PDB entry 7PAQ | electron microscopy, 8.90 A resolution (very low resolution: no residue pairs are listed; an interface is given only as per-side residue counts) | chains k and 3 of the 56 polymer chains in the assembly

# Chain k
Name: 50S ribosomal protein L15
Source organism: Mycoplasma pneumoniae M129
UniProt: Q50300 (RL15_MYCPN); residues 1-151 here = UniProt positions 1-151
Sequence (151 residues; numbered 1 to 151; the number before each row is that of its first residue):
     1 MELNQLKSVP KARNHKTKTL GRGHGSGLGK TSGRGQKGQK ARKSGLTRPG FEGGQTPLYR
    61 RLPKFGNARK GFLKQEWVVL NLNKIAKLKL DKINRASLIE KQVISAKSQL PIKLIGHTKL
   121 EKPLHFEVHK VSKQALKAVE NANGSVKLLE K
Disordered / not traced: 1-2, 151

# Chain 3
Molecule: 23S ribosomal RNA
Source organism: Mycoplasma pneumoniae M129
Sequence (2907 nucleotides; row label = number of the first residue in the row):
     1 UACAAUAAGU UACUAAGGGC UUAUGGUGGA UGCCUUGGCA CUAAUAGGCG AUGAAGGACG
    61 UGUUAACCUG CGAUAAGCUU CGGGUAGGUG GUAAGAACCU CAGAUCCGGA GAUUUCCGAA
   121 UGGAGCAAUC CGGUAGUUGG AAACAGCUAU CAUUAAUUGA UGAAUAAAUA GUCAAUUAAA
   181 GCAAUACGUG GUGAAGUGAA ACAUCUCAGU AGCCACAGGA AAAGAAAACG AAUGUGAUUC
   241 CGUGUGUAGU GGCGAGCGAA AGCGGAACAG GCCAAACUUA UCAUUAGAUA GGGGUUGUAG
   301 GGCUUGCAAU GUGGACUUGA AAACGAUAGA AGAAGCUGUU GGAAAGCAGC GCGCAAAAGG
   361 GUGAUAGCCC CGUAUUUGAA AUUGUUUUCA UACCUAGCGA GAUCCCUGAG UAGCUCGGAA
   421 AACGUUAUUU UGAGUGAAUC UGCCCAGACC AUUGGGUAAG CCUAAAUACU AAUUAGUGAC
   481 CGAUAGCGAA ACAGUACCGU GAGGGAAAGG UGAAAAGAAC CCAGAGAUGG GAGUGAAAUA
   541 GAUUCUGAAA CCAUAUGCCU ACAACGUGUC AGAGCACAUU AAUGUGUGAU GGCGUGCGUU
   601 UUGAAGUAUG AGCCGGCGAG UUAUGAUAGC AAGCGUUAGU UAACCAGGAG AUGGGGAGCU
   661 GUAGCGAAAG CGAGUUUUAA AAGAGCGUUU GUUUGUUAUU AUAGACCCGA AACGGGUUGA
   721 GCUAGUCAUG AGCAGGUUGA AGGUUGAGUA ACAUCAACUG GAGGACCGAA CCGACUCUCG
   781 UUGAAACGAU AGCGGAUGAC UUGUGAUUAG GGGUGAAAUU CCAAUCGAAA UCCGUGAUAG
   841 CUGGUUCUCG UCGAAAUAGC UUUAAGGCUA GCGUGAGAUC ACAAAUAAGU GGAGGUAAAG
   901 CUACUGAAUG UAUGAUGGCG CCACCUAGGC GUACUGAAUA CAAUUAAACU CUGAAUGCCA
   961 UUUAUUUUAU UCUCGCAGUC AGACAGUGGG GGAUAAGCUU CAUUGUCAAG AGGGGAAGAG
  1021 CCCAGAUCAU UAAAUAAGGU CCCCAAAAUA UACUAAGUGG AAAAGGAUGU GAAAGUGCUA
  1081 AAACAGCAAG GAUGUUGGCU UAGAAGCAGC CAUCGUUUAA AGAGUGCGUA ACAGCUCACU
  1141 UGUCGAGUGU UUUUGCGCCG AAGAUGUAAC GGGGCUAAGU AUAUUACCGA AUUUAUGGAU
  1201 AAGAUUUAUA UCUUGUGGUA GACGAGCGUU GUAUUGGAGU UGAAGUCAAA GCGUGAGCAU
  1261 UGGUGGAUCC AAUACAAGUG AGAAUGCCGG CAUGAGUAAC GCUUGGGAGU GAGAAUCUCC
  1321 CAAACCGAUU GACUAAGGUU UCCUGGACCA GGGUCGUCCU UCCAGGGUUA GUCUGGACCU
  1381 AAGCUGAGGC UGAAAAGCGU AGGCGAUGGA CAACAGGUUA AUAUUCCUGU ACUUACAGUU
  1441 AGACUGAUGG AGUGACAAAG AAGGUUUUCC ACCCCCAUAA UUGGAUUUGG GGAUAAAUCA
  1501 UAAGGUGGUA CAAUAGGCAA AUCCGUUGUG CAUAACAUUG AGUGAUGAUG UCGAGUGAAU
  1561 GAGUGAUCAA GUAGCGAAGG UGGUAUUAAU CAUGCUUUCA AGAAAAGCUU CUAGGGUUAA
  1621 UCUAGCUGUA ACCAGUACCG AGAACGAACA CACGUAGUCA AGGAGAGGAU CCUAAGGUUA
  1681 GCGAGUGAAC UAUAGCCAAG GAACUCUGCA AAUUAACCCC GUAAGUUAGC GAGAAGGGGU
  1741 GCUUAUGUAA AAGUAAGCCG CAGUGAAGAA CGAGGGGGGA CUGUUUAACU AAAACACAAC
  1801 UCUAUGCCAA ACCGUAAGGU GAUGUAUAUG GGGUGACACC UGCCCAGUGC UGGAAGGUUA
  1861 AAGAAGGAGG UUAGCGCAAG CGAAGCUUUU AACUGAAGCC CCAGUGAACG GCGGCCGUAA
  1921 CUAUAACGGU CCUAAGGUAG CGAAAUUCCU AGUCGGGUAA AUUCCGUCCC GCUUGAAUGG
  1981 UGUAACCAUC UCUUGACUGU CUCGGCUAUA GACUCGGUGA AAUCCAGGUA CGGGUGAAGA
  2041 CACCCGUUAG GCGCAACGGG ACGGAAAGAC CCCGUGAAGC UUUACUGUAG CUUAAUAUUG
  2101 AUCAGGACAU UAUCAUGUAG AGAAUAGGUA GGAGCAAUCG AUGCAAGUUC GCUAGGACUU
  2161 GUUGAUGCGA AAGGUGGAAU ACUACCCUUG GUUGUGUGCU GUUCUAAUUG GUAACUGUUA
  2221 UCCAGUUUCA AGACAGUGUU AGGUGGGCAG UUUGACUGGG GCGGUCGCCU CCUAAAAGGU
  2281 AACGGAGGCG UACAAAGGUA CCUUCAGUAC GGUUGGAAAU CGUAUGUAGA GUGUAAUGGU
  2341 GUAAGGGUGC UUGACUGUGA GACAUACAGG UCGAACAGGU GAGAAAUCAG GUCAUAGUGA
  2401 UCCGGUGGUC CAGUAUGGAA UGGCCAUCGC UCAACGGAUA AAAGCUACUC CGGGGAUAAC
  2461 AGGCUGAUAC UGCCCAAGAG UUCAUAUCGA CGGCAGUGUU UGGCACCUCG AUGUCGACUC
  2521 AUCUCAUCCU CGAGCUGAAG CAGGUUCGAA GGGUUCGGCU GUUCGCCGAU UAAAGAGAUA
  2581 CGUGAGUUGG GUUCAAACCG UCGUGAGACA GGUUGGUCCC UAUCUAUUGU GCCCGUAGGA
  2641 AGAUUGAAGA GUGUUGCUUC UAGUACGAGA GGACCGAAGC GAGGACACCU CUUAUGCUCC
  2701 AGUUGUAGCG CCAGCUGCAC CGCUGGGUAG UAACGUGUCU AUUAGAUAAA CGCUGAAAGC
  2761 AUCUAAGUGU GAAACUAUCU CAAAGAUUAA UCUUCCCAUU UCGCAAGAAA GUAAGAGCCG
  2821 UCAAAGACGA UGACGUUGAU AGGUUACAGG UGUAAGCAUA GUGAUAUGUU GAGCUGAGUA
  2881 AUACUAAUUG CUCGAGGACU UAUUGGA
Disordered / not traced: 1-7, 923-927, 1560-1569, 2901-2907

# Chain k / chain 3 interface
At this resolution (9 A) residue pairs are not listed: 84 residues of chain k and 101 of chain 3 lie at the interface.

# In short
84 residues of chain k and 101 residues of chain 3 are in contact.
Here chain k is 50S ribosomal protein L15 and chain 3 is 23S ribosomal RNA, both from Mycoplasma pneumoniae
M129. Entry 7PAQ (70S ribosome with EF-G, A/P- and P/E-site tRNAs in Mycoplasma pneumoniae cells) was
determined by electron microscopy together with 7OOC, 7OOD, 7P6Z, 7PAH, 7PAI, 7PAJ and 23 further entries from
the same study.
